PDB entry 5Y88 | electron microscopy, 3.46 A resolution | chains F and p of the 44 polymer chains in the assembly

Chain F:
Molecule: U2 snRNA
Organism: Saccharomyces cerevisiae S288c
Sequence (1175 nucleotides; numbered 1 to 1175; the number before each row is that of its first residue):
     1 ACGAAUCUCUUUGCCUUUUGGCUUAGAUCAAGUGUAGUAUCUGUUCUUUU
    51 CAGUGUAACAACUGAAAUGACCUCAAUGAGGCUCAUUACCUUUUAAUUUG
   101 UUACAAUACACAUUUUUUGGCACCCAAAAUAAUAAAAUGGACGGGAAGAG
   151 ACUUUUUAAGCAAGUUGUUUUCCGCUAAUGUCAGGUCUCACUACUUUUUG
   201 CUGCUAUUUUUCUUCGCUCAUGGUUUCUUCAUAAGGCGUUUUUAUGAUGG
   251 UUUUUCGAAAUUGGUUUUUGAGACGACGGUUGCUCAAGGUUAUUGUUUUU
   301 GUUUUCUUCUGGUUGUUUUCUAUUUUCUUUUUUUUAGCUUUCUGUUUCUC
   351 CCUUAGUUUGGCUUUUUGCUUCAUACUCUUCCCUGUCUUUCCGAGCCGUU
   401 UAUGUCCAACGCGGGAUUUGGUUUUUCUUUAUCGAUGGGAAGAAAUGGUG
   451 CUAUAGUAGGUUGGGAGAUAAUAUUUAUGGUAUGGGGUGCUAGUGCGGAU
   501 GGGGCGCUCUUAUUGUUGAUUUCUUCGCUCGUCUUCUUUUUCUGGUGGCG
   551 CUGCAAGAGGAAGUUUUUCGACUUUGUUAUGAUUUUUGGUUUGCAAGGAA
   601 AGGUGUCUUACGAUUCUUUUUUUGAUGUAAUAGGAUAAGCUUGCUUAUCC
   651 CCCAAGUAUCGGCCAAAGUUGUUGAUUUUCCUUUUGAAGUGUCCUCGGUU
   701 UGAGGGGGUGUAGGGUGGGGUUGGUCUACAAUAAGAGUGUUCCAUUGUUA
   751 ACGUGCUGGCGUCUUUUACUAUAUUUUUUUUCCCAGUUUAUUUUGUGCUU
   801 AUUUUCUCAUUGAGGAGAAGGAGCUCUUCUCGCAGGAUAUAAAUGGAGGU
   851 UUGCUAAAGGGGAGGAGAUGUGUUUGUGAGAAUACUGCUGAGAGAGUUCU
   901 GGAAGAGAAAAAAAGGAGGCAAUGGAAGGCGUUUGCUGGGAAAAGAGAAG
   951 AGCCAUGACUGCAUCUGUUGUUUCAAGGCCAGUUUUAUUAACCGCCUAUG
  1001 UCAUAGAGGCGUUUUUUUUGGAGGGAUUUGAAGAAUGCCGGCGGCAUCAA
  1051 GAAACGGACUUGAUGGUUGACGCCUGUUUUUAAAGUUAGAGACGUCGCGA
  1101 CCCUCGCACUUGUGGAGUCGUUCUUGACUUUUACUUUGGUCGCUUGAUGU
  1151 UUCUCUCGUCUUCCCGUUCGCUCUU
Not modelled in the structure: 44-109, 124-1095, 1121-1175

Chain p:
Name: U2 small nuclear ribonucleoprotein B''
Organism: Saccharomyces cerevisiae (strain ATCC 204508 / S288c)
Reference sequence: P40567 (MSL1_YEAST); residues 1-111 here = UniProt positions 1-111
Amino-acid sequence (111 residues; numbered 1 to 111; the number before each row is that of its first residue):
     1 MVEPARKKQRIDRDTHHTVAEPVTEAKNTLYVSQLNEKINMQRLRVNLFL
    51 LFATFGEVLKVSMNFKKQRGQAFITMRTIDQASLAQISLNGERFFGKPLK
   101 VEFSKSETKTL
Not modelled in the structure: 1-28, 59-60

How chain F and chain p interact:
Contacting residue pairs (39; chain F residue first):
  G1097(F) with Asn-40(p), phosphate contact
  C1101(F) with Lys-38(p), base contact
  C1102(F) with Lys-38(p), base contact
  U1104(F) with Glu-37(p), base contact; Arg-69(p), hydrogen bond to the base
  C1105(F) with Gln-34(p), base contact; Lys-97(p), base contact
  G1106(F) with Tyr-31(p), base contact; Ser-33(p), base contact; Gln-34(p), hydrogen bond to the base; Lys-67(p), hydrogen bond to the sugar; Arg-69(p), hydrogen bond to the base; Gly-70(p), base contact; Gln-71(p), base contact
  C1107(F) with Tyr-31(p), stacking on the base; Gln-71(p), sugar contact; Glu-102(p), base contact; Phe-103(p), hydrogen bond to the base; Ser-104(p), base contact; Lys-105(p), hydrogen bond to the base
  A1108(F) with Val-61(p), sugar contact; Lys-67(p), salt bridge to the phosphate; Gln-68(p), sugar contact; Phe-73(p), base contact; Ser-106(p), hydrogen bond to the base; Glu-107(p), hydrogen bond to the base; Thr-108(p), hydrogen bond to the base
  C1109(F) with Val-61(p), sugar contact; Thr-108(p), base contact; Lys-109(p), base contact
  U1110(F) with Val-61(p), base contact; Ser-62(p), hydrogen bond to the base; Met-63(p), base contact
  U1113(F) with Met-41(p), phosphate contact; Asn-64(p), hydrogen bond to the sugar; Arg-69(p), sugar contact
  G1114(F) with Lys-38(p), hydrogen bond to the base; Arg-69(p), salt bridge to the phosphate
  G1115(F) with Lys-38(p), base contact
Interface residues without a listed pair, chain p (29 interface residues in all): Thr-29, Leu-35, Thr-110

Summary:
13 residues of chain F and 29 residues of chain p are in contact, with 12 hydrogen bonds, 2 salt bridges and 1
aromatic stacking contact. Among the polar pairs are U1104(F)/Arg-69(p), G1106(F)/Gln-34(p) and
G1106(F)/Arg-69(p).
Chain F is U2 snRNA (Saccharomyces cerevisiae S288c) and chain p is U2 small nuclear ribonucleoprotein B''
(Saccharomyces cerevisiae (strain ATCC 204508 / S288c)); the structure, Cryo-EM structure of the intron-lariat
spliceosome ready for disassembly from S.cerevisiae at 3.5 angstrom, was determined by electron microscopy.
